Entry 8BJY (X-ray diffraction, 1.48 A resolution); this record covers chain A.

# Chain A
Protein: Fructosyl Peptide Oxidase mutant (X02B)
Organism: Parastagonospora nodorum SN15
UniProt: Q0UIL6 (Q0UIL6_PHANO); aligned to UniProt positions 1-426 over residues 1-426 (the alignment contains insertions or deletions, so no single offset holds)
Chain sequence (432 residues; row label = number of the first residue in the row):
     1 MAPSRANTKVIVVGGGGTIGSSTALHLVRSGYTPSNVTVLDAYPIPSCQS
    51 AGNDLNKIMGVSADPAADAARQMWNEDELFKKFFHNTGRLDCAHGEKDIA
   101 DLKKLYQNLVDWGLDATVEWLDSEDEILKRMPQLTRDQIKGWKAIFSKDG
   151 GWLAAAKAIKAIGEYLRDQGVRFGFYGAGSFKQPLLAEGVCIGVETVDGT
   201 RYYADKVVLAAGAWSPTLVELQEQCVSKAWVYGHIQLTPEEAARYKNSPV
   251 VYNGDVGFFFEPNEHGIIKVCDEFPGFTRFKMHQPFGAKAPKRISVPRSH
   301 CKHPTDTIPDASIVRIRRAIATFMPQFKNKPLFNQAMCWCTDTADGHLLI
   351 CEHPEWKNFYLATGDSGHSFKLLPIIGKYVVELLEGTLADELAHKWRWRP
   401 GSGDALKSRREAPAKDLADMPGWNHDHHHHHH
Unresolved in the structure: 428-432
Construct notes: conflict K9 (Ser in Q0UIL6), C48 (Ser in Q0UIL6), A63 (Leu in Q0UIL6), 30 further conflict positions vs the reference (Q0UIL6) not listed; expression tag (427-432)
Disulfide bonds: C48-C301
Residues lining bound ligands: FAD (flavin-adenine dinucleotide): V13, G14, G16, G17, T18, I19, G20, L40, D41, A42, Y43, S47, Q49, S50, A51, G52, K57, I58, G179, S180, F181, A210, A211, G212, W214, L218, W230, V231, Y232, F258, C338, W339, C340, D365, G367, H368, S369, F370, K371

# In short
Chain A binds flavin-adenine dinucleotide.
Chain A is Fructosyl Peptide Oxidase mutant (X02B) (Parastagonospora nodorum SN15); the structure, Engineered
Fructosyl Peptide Oxidase - X02B mutant, was determined by X-ray diffraction, deposited together with 8BLX,
8BLZ and 8BMU.
